8SZW - chains H and J of the 7 polymer chains in the assembly; structure by electron microscopy, 3.63 A resolution.

== Chain H ==
Molecule: DNA-directed RNA polymerase subunit alpha
Organism: Escherichia coli
Notes: EC 2.7.7.6
UniProtKB: P0A7Z4 (RPOA_ECOLI); residue numbers follow UniProt; this construct covers 1-329
Amino-acid sequence (329 residues; row label = number of the first residue in the row):
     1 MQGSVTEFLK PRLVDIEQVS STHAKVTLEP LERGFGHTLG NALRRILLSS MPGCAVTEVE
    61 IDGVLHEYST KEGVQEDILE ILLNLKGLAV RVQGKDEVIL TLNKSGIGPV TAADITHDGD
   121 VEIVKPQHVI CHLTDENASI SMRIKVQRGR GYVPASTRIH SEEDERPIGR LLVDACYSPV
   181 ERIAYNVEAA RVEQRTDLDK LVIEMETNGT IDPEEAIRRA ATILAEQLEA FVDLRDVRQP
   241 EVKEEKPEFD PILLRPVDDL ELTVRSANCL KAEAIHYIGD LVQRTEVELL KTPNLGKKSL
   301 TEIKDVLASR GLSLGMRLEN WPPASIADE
Unresolved in the structure: 1-2, 159-166, 234-329
Curated features (UniProtKB/Swiss-Prot):
  - region: Glu162 to Glu165 (Required for interaction with Crp at class II promoters)
  - modified residue: Arg265 (ADP-ribosylarginine), Lys297 (N6-acetyllysine), Lys298 (N6-acetyllysine)
  - mutagenesis: Arg45 (R45C: In rpoA112; temperature-sensitive, blocks RNA polymerase assembly), Glu162 to Glu165 (5-fold decrease in CRP-class II promoter-dependent transcription), Glu165 (E165K: 5-fold decrease in CRP-class II promoter-dependent transcription), Arg191 (R191C: In rpoA101; temperature-sensitive)

== Chain J ==
Molecule: DNA-directed RNA polymerase subunit beta'
Organism: Escherichia coli
Notes: EC 2.7.7.6
UniProtKB: A7ZUK2 (RPOC_ECO24); residues 1-1407 here = UniProt positions 1-1407
Amino-acid sequence (1425 residues; numbered 1 to 1425; the number before each row is that of its first residue):
     1 MKDLLKFLKA QTKTEEFDAI KIALASPDMI RSWSFGEVKK PETINYRTFK PERDGLFCAR
    61 IFGPVKDYEC LCGKYKRLKH RGVICEKCGV EVTQTKVRRE RMGHIELASP TAHIWFLKSL
   121 PSRIGLLLDM PLRDIERVLY FESYVVIEGG MTNLERQQIL TEEQYLDALE EFGDEFDAKM
   181 GAEAIQALLK SMDLEQECEQ LREELNETNS ETKRKKLTKR IKLLEAFVQS GNKPEWMILT
   241 VLPVLPPDLR PLVPLDGGRF ATSDLNDLYR RVINRNNRLK RLLDLAAPDI IVRNEKRMLQ
   301 EAVDALLDNG RRGRAITGSN KRPLKSLADM IKGKQGRFRQ NLLGKRVDYS GRSVITVGPY
   361 LRLHQCGLPK KMALELFKPF IYGKLELRGL ATTIKAAKKM VEREEAVVWD ILDEVIREHP
   421 VLLNRAPTLH RLGIQAFEPV LIEGKAIQLH PLVCAAYNAD FDGDQMAVHV PLTLEAQLEA
   481 RALMMSTNNI LSPANGEPII VPSQDVVLGL YYMTRDCVNA KGEGMVLTGP KEAERLYRSG
   541 LASLHARVKV RITEYEKDAN GELVAKTSLK DTTVGRAILW MIVPKGLPYS IVNQALGKKA
   601 ISKMLNTCYR ILGLKPTVIF ADQIMYTGFA YAARSGASVG IDDMVIPEKK HEIISEAEAE
   661 VAEIQEQFQS GLVTAGERYN KVIDIWAAAN DRVSKAMMDN LQTETVINRD GQEEKQVSFN
   721 SIYMMADSGA RGSAAQIRQL AGMRGLMAKP DGSIIETPIT ANFREGLNVL QYFISTHGAR
   781 KGLADTALKT ANSGYLTRRL VDVAQDLVVT EDDCGTHEGI MMTPVIEGGD VKEPLRDRVL
   841 GRVTAEDVLK PGTADILVPR NTLLHEQWCD LLEENSVDAV KVRSVVSCDT DFGVCAHCYG
   901 RDLARGHIIN KGEAIGVIAA QSIGEPGTQL TMRTFHIGGA ASRAAAESSI QVKNKGSIKL
   961 SNVKSVVNSS GKLVITSRNT ELKLIDEFGR TKESYKVPYG AVLAKGDGEQ VAGGETVANW
  1021 DPHTMPVITE VSGFVRFTDM IDGQTITRQT DELTGLSSLV VLDSAERTAG GKDLRPALKI
  1081 VDAQGNDVLI PGTDMPAQYF LPGKAIVQLE DGVQISSGDT LARIPQESGG TKDITGGLPR
  1141 VADLFEARRP KEPAILAEIS GIVSFGKETK GKRRLVITPV DGSDPYEEMI PKWRQLNVFE
  1201 GERVERGDVI SDGPEAPHDI LRLRGVHAVT RYIVNEVQDV YRLQGVKIND KHIEVIVRQM
  1261 LRKATIVNAG SSDFLEGEQV EYSRVKIANR ELEANGKVGA TYSRDLLGIT KASLATESFI
  1321 SAASFQETTR VLTEAAVAGK RDELRGLKEN VIVGRLIPAG TGYAYHQDRM RRRAAGEAPA
  1381 APQVTAEDAS ASLAELLNAG LGGSDNELEV LFQGPHHHHH HHHHH
Unresolved in the structure: 1-15, 932-947, 1127-1134, 1376-1425
Differences from the reference sequence: expression tag (1408-1425)
Bound ions: Zn2+ site 1: Cys70, Cys72, Cys85, Cys88; Mg2+: Asp460, Asp462, Asp464; Zn2+ site 2: Cys814, Cys888, Asp889, Cys895, Cys898
Curated features (UniProtKB/Swiss-Prot):
  - binding site (Zn(2+)): Cys70, Cys72, Cys85, Cys88, Cys814, Cys888, Cys895, Cys898
  - binding site (Mg(2+)): Asp460, Asp462, Asp464
  - modified residue: Lys972 (N6-acetyllysine)

== Interface between chain H and chain J ==
Pairs across the interface - 28 pairs, chain H then chain J:
  Arg44(H) with Arg538(J)
  Leu48(H) with Arg535(J); Arg538(J)
  Leu79(H) with Val526(J), hydrophobic
  Glu80(H) with Arg551(J), salt bridge
  Leu83(H) with Val526(J), hydrophobic; Leu527(J); Thr528(J); Arg551(J); Leu569(J), hydrophobic
  Asn84(H) with Arg551(J), hydrogen bond
  Lys86(H) with Val526(J), hydrogen bond (side chain-backbone)
  Tyr152(H) with Glu532(J), hydrogen bond; Arg535(J); Leu536(J), hydrophobic
  Pro154(H) with Leu541(J)
  Cys176(H) with Arg535(J)
  Val180(H) with Arg535(J)
  Glu181(H) with Lys531(J); Arg535(J), salt bridge
  Arg182(H) with Glu534(J), salt bridge; Met581(J)
  Arg191(H) with Asp410(J), salt bridge; Asp413(J), salt bridge
  Gln194(H) with Ala406(J)
  Thr196(H) with Lys370(J); Glu443(J)
  Glu206(H) with Lys531(J)
Also at the interface, not in a pair above, chain H (20 interface residues in all): Gly87, Asp174, Ser178
Also at the interface, not in a pair above, chain J (21 interface residues in all): Trp409, Met525, Ser539

== Overview ==
Chain H and chain J form an interface of 20 and 21 residues respectively, with 3 hydrogen bonds and 5 salt
bridges. Among the polar pairs are Glu80(H)-Arg551(J), Glu181(H)-Arg535(J) and Arg182(H)-Glu534(J).
Here chain H is DNA-directed RNA polymerase subunit alpha and chain J is DNA-directed RNA polymerase subunit
beta', both from Escherichia coli. Entry 8SZW (Reconstituted E. coli RNA polymerase post-termination complex
on negatively-supercoiled DNA: open duplex DNA (rPTCo)) was determined by electron microscopy, deposited
together with 8T00, 8T02 and 8T0L.
